PDB entry 4JI2 | X-ray diffraction, 3.64 A resolution | chains A and P of the 21 polymer chains in the assembly

[Chain A]
Molecule: 16S rRNA
From: Thermus thermophilus
Sequence (1522 nucleotides; row label = number of the first residue in the row; note: 42 numbers in that range are skipped by the numbering (no residue carries them; nothing is unmodelled there); a row labelled like 190A-190L holds insertion residues (190A, then the next letters in order); numbering starts at 0):
     0 UUUGUUGGAG AGUUUGAUCC UGGCUCAGGG UGAACGCUGG CGGCGUGCCU AAGACAUGCA
    60 AGUCGUGCGG G
    73 CCGCGGGGUU UU
    88 ACUCCG
    95 UGGUC
   101 AGCGGCGGAC GGGUGAGUAA CGCGUGGGU
  129A G
   130 ACCUACCCGG AAGAGGGGGA CAACCCGGGG AAACUCGGGC UAAUCCCCCA UGUGGACCCG
   190 C
190A-190L CCCUUGGGGUGU
   191 GUCCAAAGGG CUUU
   216 GCCCGCUUCC GGAUGGGCCC GCGUCCCAUC AGCUAGUUGG UGGGGUAAUG GCCCACCAAG
   276 GCGACGACGG GUAGCCGGUC UGAGAGGAUG GCCGGCCACA GGGGCACUGA GACACGGGCC
   336 CCACUCCUAC GGGAGGCAGC AGUUAGGAAU CUUCCGCAAU GGGCGCAAGC CUGACGGAGC
   396 GACGCCGCUU GGAGGAAGAA GCCCUUCGGG GUGUAAACUC CUGAA
   442 CCCGGGACGA AACCCCCGAC GA
   474 GGGGACUGAC GGUACCGGG
   494 GUAAUAGCGC CGGCCAACUC CGUGCCAGCA GCCGCGGUAA UACGGAGGGC GCGAGCGUUA
   554 CCCGGAUUCA CUGGGCGUAA AGGGCGUGUA GGCGGCCUGG GGCGUCCCAU GUGAAAGACC
   614 ACGGCUCAAC CGUGGGGGAG CGUGGGAUAC GCUCAGGCUA GACGGUGGGA GAGGGUGGUG
   674 GAAUUCCCGG AGUAGCGGUG AAAUGCGCAG AUACCGGGAG GAACGCCGAU GGCGAAGGCA
   734 GCCACCUGGU CCACCCGUGA CGCUGAGGCG CGAAAGCGUG GGGAGCAAAC CGGAUUAGAU
   794 ACCCGGGUAG UCCACGCCCU AAACGAUGCG CGCUAGGUCU CUGGGUCU
   848 CCUGGGGGCC GAAGCUAACG CGUUAAGCGC GCCGCCUGGG GAGUACGGCC GCAAGGCUGA
   908 AACUCAAAGG AAUUGACGGG GGCCCGCACA AGCGGUGGAG CAUGUGGUUU AAUUCGAAGX
   968 AACGCGAAGA ACCUUACCAG GCCUUGACAU GCUAGG
 1003A G
  1004 AACCCGGGUG AAAGCCUGGG GUGCCCC
1030A-1030D GCGA
  1031 GGGGAGCCCU AGCACAGGUG CUGCAUGGCC GUCGUCAGCU CGUGCCGUGA GGUGUUGGGU
  1091 UAAGUCCCGC AACGAGCGCA ACCCCCGCCG UUAGUUGCCA GCGGUUCGGC CGGGCACUCU
  1151 AACGGGACUG CCCGCGAAA
  1171 GCGGGAGGAA GGAGGGGACG ACGUCUGGUC AGCAUGGCCC UUACGGCCUG GGCGACACAC
  1231 GUGCUACAAU GCCCACUACA AAGCGAUGCC ACCCGGCAAC GGGGAGCUAA UCGCAAAAAG
  1291 GUGGGCCCAG UUCGGAUUGG GGUCUGCAAC CCGACCCCAU GAAGCCGGAA UCGCUAGUAA
  1351 UCGCGGAUCA G
 1361A C
  1362 CAUGCCGCGG UGAAUACGUU CCCGGGCCUU GUACACACXG CCXGUXACGC CAUGGGAGCG
  1422 GGCUCUACCC GAAGUCGCCG GG
  1446 AGCCUACGGG
  1459 CAGGCGCCGA GGGUAGGGCC CGUGACUGGG GCGAAGUCGU AACAAGGUAG CUGUACCGGA
  1519 AGGUGCGGCU GGAUCCACUC CUUUCU
Unresolved in the structure: 0-4, 1534-1538
Differences from the reference sequence: engineered mutation C1534 (A2157 in M26923.1); conflict A1535 (C2158 in M26923.1)
Modified / non-standard residues: PSU (pseudouridine-5'-monophosphate) at position 516, 7MG (7N-methyl-8-hydroguanosine-5'-monophosphate) at position 527, M2G (N2-dimethylguanosine-5'-monophosphate) at position 966, 5MC (5-methylcytidine-5'-monophosphate) at position 967, 2MG (2N-methylguanosine-5'-monophosphate) at position 1207, 5MC (5-methylcytidine-5'-monophosphate) at position 1400, 4OC (4n,o2'-methylcytidine-5'-monophosphate) at position 1402, 5MC (5-methylcytidine-5'-monophosphate) at position 1404, 5MC (5-methylcytidine-5'-monophosphate) at position 1407, UR3 (3-methyluridine-5'-monophoshate) at position 1498, MA6 (6N-dimethyladenosine-5'-monophoshate) at position 1518, MA6 (6N-dimethyladenosine-5'-monophoshate) at position 1519, PSU (pseudouridine-5'-monophosphate) at position 1540, PSU (pseudouridine-5'-monophosphate) at position 1541
Bound ions: Mg2+ site 1 near U5 (its only coordinating residue here); Mg2+ site 2: U12, C526, 7MG_527, A914; Mg2+ site 3 near U12 (its only coordinating residue here); Mg2+ site 4 near U13 (its only coordinating residue here); Mg2+ site 5 near G21 (its only coordinating residue here); Mg2+ site 6: G21, G22; Mg2+ site 7 near C48 (its only coordinating residue here); Mg2+ site 8 near A53 (its only coordinating residue here); Mg2+ site 9: C58, U387; Mg2+ site 10: A59, C386; Mg2+ site 11: U62, G105; Mg2+ site 12 near C89 (its only coordinating residue here); 125 more Mg2+ sites not listed
Reported in the primary citation:
  - conformationally variable residues: A1492
  - mutagenesis - C1490U: increased growth

[Chain P]
Protein: Ribosomal protein S16
From: Thermus thermophilus
UniProt: Q5SJH3 (RS16_THET8); numbering as in UniProt (aligned over 1-88)
Chain sequence (88 residues; row label = number of the first residue in the row):
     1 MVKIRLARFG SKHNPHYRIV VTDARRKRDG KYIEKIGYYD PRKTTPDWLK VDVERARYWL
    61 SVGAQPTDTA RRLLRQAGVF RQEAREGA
Unresolved in the structure: 84-88

[Interface between chain A and chain P]
Residue-residue contacts - 88 pairs, chain A then chain P:
  C43(A) - Lys12(P)  phosphate contact
  C43(A) - His13(P)  phosphate contact
  G44(A) - Ser11(P)  phosphate contact
  G44(A) - Lys12(P)  hydrogen bond to the phosphate
  C110(A) - Arg25(P)  hydrogen bond to the sugar
  A134(A) - Met1(P)  base contact
  A134(A) - Arg25(P)  base contact
  C135(A) - Met1(P)  hydrogen bond to the base
  C136(A) - Met1(P)  sugar contact
  C136(A) - Gly63(P)  hydrogen bond to the sugar
  C136(A) - Gln65(P)  hydrogen bond to the sugar
  C137(A) - Ser61(P)  hydrogen bond to the sugar
  C137(A) - Gly63(P)  sugar contact
  G227(A) - Val62(P)  hydrogen bond to the base
  A228(A) - Val2(P)  sugar contact
  A228(A) - Tyr58(P)  sugar contact
  A228(A) - Trp59(P)  sugar contact
  A228(A) - Val62(P)  sugar contact
  U229(A) - Val2(P)  sugar contact
  U229(A) - Asp23(P)  hydrogen bond to the sugar
  U229(A) - Ile33(P)  phosphate contact
  G230(A) - Asp23(P)  sugar contact
  G230(A) - Arg25(P)  hydrogen bond to the sugar
  G309(A) - Lys27(P)  phosphate contact
  G309(A) - Asp29(P)  sugar contact
  G309(A) - Gly30(P)  phosphate contact
  G309(A) - Lys31(P)  phosphate contact
  G310(A) - Arg26(P)  phosphate contact
  G310(A) - Lys27(P)  salt bridge to the phosphate
  G310(A) - Gly30(P)  phosphate contact
  G310(A) - Lys31(P)  hydrogen bond to the phosphate
  C311(A) - Arg26(P)  salt bridge to the phosphate
  A374(A) - Tyr17(P)  sugar contact
  U375(A) - Leu6(P)  hydrogen bond to the sugar
  U375(A) - Tyr17(P)  sugar contact
  U375(A) - Arg28(P)  hydrogen bond to the base
  U375(A) - Thr69(P)  hydrogen bond to the phosphate
  G376(A) - Arg5(P)  hydrogen bond to the phosphate
  G376(A) - Leu6(P)  hydrogen bond to the phosphate
  G376(A) - Arg28(P)  sugar contact
  G376(A) - Thr67(P)  hydrogen bond to the phosphate
  G377(A) - Lys3(P)  salt bridge to the phosphate
  G377(A) - Arg5(P)  salt bridge to the phosphate
  G377(A) - Ala24(P)  sugar contact
  C390(A) - Arg28(P)  hydrogen bond to the phosphate
  G391(A) - Arg8(P)  hydrogen bond to the phosphate
  G391(A) - Arg28(P)  salt bridge to the phosphate
  G392(A) - Arg8(P)  salt bridge to the phosphate
  G392(A) - Lys12(P)  phosphate contact
  G392(A) - His13(P)  salt bridge to the phosphate
  A393(A) - Lys12(P)  salt bridge to the phosphate
  A393(A) - His13(P)  salt bridge to the phosphate
  C449(A) - Arg42(P)  sugar contact
  C449(A) - Lys43(P)  phosphate contact
  G450(A) - Pro41(P)  sugar contact
  G450(A) - Lys43(P)  salt bridge to the phosphate
  A452(A) - Tyr39(P)  phosphate contact
  A452(A) - Lys43(P)  salt bridge to the phosphate
  A452(A) - Arg72(P)  hydrogen bond to the sugar
  A453(A) - Asp68(P)  hydrogen bond to the sugar
  A453(A) - Arg72(P)  phosphate contact
  C454(A) - Asp68(P)  sugar contact
  G462(A) - Gln82(P)  base contact
  A463(A) - Arg75(P)  salt bridge to the phosphate
  A463(A) - Phe80(P)  phosphate contact
  A463(A) - Arg81(P)  phosphate contact
  A463(A) - Gln82(P)  hydrogen bond to the sugar
  G474(A) - Arg75(P)  salt bridge to the phosphate
  G474(A) - Phe80(P)  phosphate contact
  G474(A) - Arg81(P)  hydrogen bond to the phosphate
  G475(A) - Arg81(P)  salt bridge to the phosphate
  A608(A) - Arg18(P)  hydrogen bond to the phosphate
  A608(A) - Tyr32(P)  sugar contact
  A609(A) - Arg18(P)  salt bridge to the phosphate
  G617(A) - Thr44(P)  sugar contact
  C623(A) - Ser11(P)  sugar contact
  C624(A) - Phe9(P)  phosphate contact
  C624(A) - Gly10(P)  sugar contact
  C624(A) - Ser11(P)  sugar contact
  C624(A) - Asn14(P)  hydrogen bond to the sugar
  C624(A) - His16(P)  hydrogen bond to the sugar
  G625(A) - Phe9(P)  phosphate contact
  G625(A) - His16(P)  hydrogen bond to the sugar
  U626(A) - Arg18(P)  salt bridge to the phosphate
  U626(A) - Lys35(P)  phosphate contact
  U626(A) - Tyr38(P)  phosphate contact
  G627(A) - Lys35(P)  salt bridge to the phosphate
  G627(A) - Lys50(P)  salt bridge to the phosphate
Other interface residues (no listed pair), chain A (47 interface residues in all): G111, G112, G231, A325, G378, A451, C483, A607
Other interface residues (no listed pair), chain P (50 interface residues in all): Pro15, Glu83

[Overview]
47 residues of chain A face 50 of chain P across their interface, with 26 hydrogen bonds and 18 salt bridges.
Polar contacts include C135(A)-Met1(P), G227(A)-Val62(P) and U375(A)-Arg28(P). The Mg2+ site 2 is built by
U12(A), C526(A), 7MG_527(A) and A914(A). From the paper: C1490U of chain A increases growth; conformational
variability at A1492(A).
Here chain A is 16S rRNA and chain P is Ribosomal protein S16, both from Thermus thermophilus. Entry 4JI2
(Crystal Structure of 30S ribosomal subunit from Thermus thermophilus) was determined by X-ray diffraction
(same publication as 4JI0, 4JI1, 4JI3, 4JI4, 4JI5, 4JI6, 4JI7 and 4JI8).
